PDB entry 4L0E | X-ray diffraction, 2.70 A resolution | chain A

# Chain A
Molecule: P450 monooxygenase
Source organism: Streptomyces sp
Notes: EC 1.14.-.-
UniProtKB: F2YRY7 (F2YRY7_9ACTO); numbering as in UniProt (aligned over 1-423)
Amino-acid sequence (446 residues; numbered -22 to 423; the number before each row is that of its first residue; numbers below 1 keep their minus sign (Met-22 is residue -22)):
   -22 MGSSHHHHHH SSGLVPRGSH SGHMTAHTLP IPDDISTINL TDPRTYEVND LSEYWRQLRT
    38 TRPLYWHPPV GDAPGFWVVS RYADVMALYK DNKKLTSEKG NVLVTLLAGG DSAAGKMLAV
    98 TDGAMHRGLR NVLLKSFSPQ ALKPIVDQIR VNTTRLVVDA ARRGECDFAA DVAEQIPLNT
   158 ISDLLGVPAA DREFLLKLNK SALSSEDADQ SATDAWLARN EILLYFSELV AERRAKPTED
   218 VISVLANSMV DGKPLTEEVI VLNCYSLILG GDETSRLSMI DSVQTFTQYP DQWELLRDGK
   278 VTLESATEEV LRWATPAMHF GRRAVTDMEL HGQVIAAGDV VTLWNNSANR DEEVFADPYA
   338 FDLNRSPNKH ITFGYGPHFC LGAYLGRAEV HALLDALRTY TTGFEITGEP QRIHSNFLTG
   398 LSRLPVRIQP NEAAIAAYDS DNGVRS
Disordered / not traced: -22, 185-186, 421-423
Differences from the reference sequence: expression tag (-22 to 0)
Metal / ion sites: heme Fe near Cys357 (its only coordinating residue here)
Residues lining bound ligands: heme (HEM): Tyr66, Asn78, Leu95, Ala96, His103, Arg107, Ile158, Leu244, Gly247, Gly248, Thr251, Ser252, Ser255, Leu288, Pro293, Phe297, Arg299, Asn322, Thr349, Phe350, Gly351, Pro354, His355, Phe356, Cys357, Leu358, Gly359, Leu362, Gly363, Glu366

# Overview
Ligands of chain A: heme.
Chain A is P450 monooxygenase (Streptomyces sp); the structure, Structure of P450sky (CYP163B3), a cytochrome
P450 from skyllamycin biosynthesis (heme-coordinated expression tag), was determined by X-ray diffraction
(same publication as 4L0F).
